Entry 7MTW (electron microscopy, 2.99 A resolution); this record covers chains y and 8 of the 59 polymer chains in the assembly.

== Chain y (and 8) ==
Protein: Capsid protein VP1
From: Adeno-associated virus 9
Notes: chain 8 of this document is another copy of the same molecule, construct and numbering; everything in this record applies to it too
UniProtKB: Q6JC40 (Q6JC40_9VIRU); numbering as in UniProt (aligned over 219-736)
Sequence (518 residues; row label = number of the first residue in the row):
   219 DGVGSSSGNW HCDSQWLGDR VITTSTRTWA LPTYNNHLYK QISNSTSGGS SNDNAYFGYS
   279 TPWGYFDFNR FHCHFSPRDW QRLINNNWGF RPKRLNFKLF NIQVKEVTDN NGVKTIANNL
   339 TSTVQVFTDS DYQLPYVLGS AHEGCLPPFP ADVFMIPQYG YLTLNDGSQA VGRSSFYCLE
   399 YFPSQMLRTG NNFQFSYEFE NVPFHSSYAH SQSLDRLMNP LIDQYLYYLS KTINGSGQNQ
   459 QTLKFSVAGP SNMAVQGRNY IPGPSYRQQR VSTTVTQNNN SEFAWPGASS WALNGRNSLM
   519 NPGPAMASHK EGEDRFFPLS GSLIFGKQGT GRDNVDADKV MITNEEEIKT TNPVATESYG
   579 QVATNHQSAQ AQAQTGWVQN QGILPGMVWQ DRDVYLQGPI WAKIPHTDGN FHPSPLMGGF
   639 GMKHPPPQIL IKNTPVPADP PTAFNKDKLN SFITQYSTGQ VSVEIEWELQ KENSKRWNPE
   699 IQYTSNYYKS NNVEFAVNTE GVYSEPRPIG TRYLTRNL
From the paper describing this entry:
  - self-association interface (contacts with another copy of this molecule): Tyr705

== Interface between chain y and chain 8 ==
Pairs across the interface - 105 pairs, chain y then chain 8:
  Asp219(y) with Ser223(8)
  Val221(y) with Gly222(8)
  Leu256(y) with Glu718(8)
  Tyr257(y) with Phe367(8), hydrophobic; Ala369(8), hydrophobic; Val715(8); Gly719(8)
  Lys258(y) with Asn716(8); Thr717(8); Glu718(8); Gly719(8)
  Gln259(y) with Asn709(8), hydrogen bond (side chain-backbone); Asn710(8), hydrogen bond; Val715(8); Asn716(8), hydrogen bond (backbone-backbone); Thr717(8)
  Phe275(y) with Asn709(8)
  Tyr277(y) with Val711(8); Ala714(8); Val715(8), hydrophobic
  Glu324(y) with Ile334(8)
  Asn328(y) with Val331(8)
  Thr339(y) with Val221(8); Gln321(8), hydrogen bond; Asn336(8), hydrogen bond; Leu338(8); Thr407(8)
  Ser340(y) with Gln321(8)
  Gln343(y) with Trp228(8)
  Asp384(y) with Lys707(8), salt bridge
  Gln387(y) with Lys707(8); Ser708(8); Asn709(8), hydrogen bond
  Ala388(y) with Lys707(8); Ser708(8), hydrogen bond (backbone-backbone); Val711(8), hydrophobic
  Val389(y) with Tyr705(8), hydrophobic
  Gly390(y) with Asn704(8); Tyr705(8), hydrogen bond (backbone-backbone)
  Arg391(y) with Tyr705(8), hydrogen bond
  Phe394(y) with Phe367(8), hydrophobic; Ala714(8), hydrophobic; Val715(8), hydrophobic
  Cys396(y) with Phe367(8), hydrophobic; Pro368(8)
  Glu398(y) with Trp228(8), hydrogen bond (backbone-side chain); Pro368(8); Ala369(8)
  Tyr399(y) with Cys230(8), hydrophobic; Ser232(8), hydrogen bond; Ser294(8); Asp297(8), hydrogen bond
  Phe400(y) with Trp228(8); Cys230(8), hydrogen bond (backbone-backbone)
  Pro401(y) with Trp228(8); His229(8); Cys230(8)
  Ser402(y) with Asn227(8); Trp228(8), hydrogen bond (backbone-backbone)
  Gln403(y) with Asn227(8)
  Met404(y) with Ser224(8); Gly226(8); Asn227(8), hydrogen bond (backbone-side chain); Trp228(8), hydrophobic; Asn319(8), hydrogen bond; Gln678(8)
  Arg406(y) with Val221(8), hydrogen bond (side chain-backbone); Gly222(8); Ser223(8), hydrogen bond (side chain-backbone); Asn319(8); Ile320(8); Thr407(8)
  Thr407(y) with Gly222(8)
  Asn409(y) with Gly222(8); Ser223(8); Ser224(8), hydrogen bond (side chain-backbone)
  Val654(y) with Gln321(8); Lys323(8)
  Pro655(y) with Ala248(8), hydrophobic; Tyr674(8), hydrogen bond (backbone-side chain); Thr676(8)
  Ala656(y) with Tyr674(8)
  Asp657(y) with Val325(8); Lys332(8), salt bridge; Ile334(8); Tyr674(8)
  Pro658(y) with Pro250(8), hydrophobic; Met373(8), hydrophobic; Tyr674(8)
  Pro659(y) with Pro250(8); Met373(8)
  Thr660(y) with Tyr252(8)
  Ala661(y) with Met373(8)
  Phe662(y) with Gly362(8); Met373(8); Ile374(8); Pro375(8), hydrophobic
  Asn663(y) with Met373(8)
  Lys664(y) with Glu361(8)
  Lys666(y) with Asp370(8), salt bridge; Val371(8); Gly719(8), hydrogen bond (side chain-backbone)
  Leu667(y) with Ala248(8), hydrophobic; Val371(8), hydrogen bond (backbone-backbone)
  Phe670(y) with Val371(8), hydrophobic
Also at the interface, not in a pair above, chain y (52 interface residues in all): Asn337, Leu338, Ser392, Leu405, Thr652, Pro653, Ile671
Also at the interface, not in a pair above, chain 8 (60 interface residues in all): Gly220, Thr246, Thr251, Phe318, Phe372, Gly408, Phe713, Val720

== Summary ==
52 residues of chain y face 60 of chain 8 across their interface; the contacts include 22 hydrogen bonds and 3
salt bridges. Polar contacts include Asp384(y)-Lys707(8), Asp657(y)-Lys332(8) and Lys666(y)-Asp370(8). The
paper reports a self-association interface involving Tyr705(y).
Chain y and chain 8 are both Capsid protein VP1 (Adeno-associated virus 9); the structure, Structure of the
adeno-associated virus 9 capsid at pH 4.0, was determined by electron microscopy, deposited together with
7MTG, 7MTP, 7MTZ, 7MUA and 7MT0.
